PDB entry 1YR3 | X-ray diffraction, 3.20 A resolution | chains C and D of the 6 polymer chains in the assembly

# Chain C (and D)
Protein: Xanthosine phosphorylase
Organism: Escherichia coli
Notes: EC 2.4.2.-; chain D of this document is another copy of the same molecule, construct and numbering; everything in this record applies to it too
Reference sequence: P45563 (XAPA_ECOLI); residues 1-277 here = UniProt positions 1-277
Sequence (277 residues; each row starts with the number of its first residue):
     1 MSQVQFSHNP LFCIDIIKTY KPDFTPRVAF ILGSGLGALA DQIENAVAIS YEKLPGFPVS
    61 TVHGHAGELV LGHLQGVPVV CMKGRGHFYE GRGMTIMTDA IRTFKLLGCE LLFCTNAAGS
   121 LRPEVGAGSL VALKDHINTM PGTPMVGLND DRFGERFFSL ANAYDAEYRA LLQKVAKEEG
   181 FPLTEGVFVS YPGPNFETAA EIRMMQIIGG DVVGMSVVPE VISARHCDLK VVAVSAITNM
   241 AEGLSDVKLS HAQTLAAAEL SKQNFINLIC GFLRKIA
Not modelled in the structure: 1-4
Residues lining bound ligands: xanthine (XAN): Ala117, Ala118, Gly119, Tyr191, Phe196, Glu197, Val213, Gly214, Met215, Thr238, Asn239, Ala241, Leu249, Thr254
What the authors report for this chain:
  - self-association interface (contacts with another copy of this molecule); pairs are residue here / residue on that copy: Asp15-Lys53
  - binding site for sulfate ion: Ser34, Arg85, His87, Ser216
  - binding site for xanthine: Glu197 (proposed by the authors, not directly observed)
  - specificity-determining residues: Tyr191 (proposed by the authors, not directly observed)
  - binding site for xanthine: Phe196
  - mutagenesis - Y191L, N239D: abolished catalytic activity on Xao
  - mutagenesis - Y191L: abolished catalytic activity on Ado
  - mutagenesis - Y191L: decreased stability
  - mutagenesis - N239D: increased catalytic activity on Ado
  - specificity-determining residues: Asn239
  - mutagenesis - Y191L: abolished binding to Xao
  - mutagenesis - N239D: abolished catalytic activity on Ino
  - mutagenesis - N239D: abolished catalytic activity on Guo
  - mutagenesis - N239D: abolished binding to Guo

# How chain C and chain D interact
Contacting residue pairs (16):
  Phe12(C) - Glu52(D)
  Phe12(C) - Lys53(D)
  Phe12(C) - Pro55(D)  hydrophobic
  Asp15(C) - Ile16(D)
  Asp15(C) - Thr19(D)  hydrogen bond (backbone-side chain)
  Asp15(C) - Tyr20(D)  hydrogen bond
  Ile16(C) - Asp15(D)
  Ile16(C) - Ile16(D)  hydrophobic
  Lys18(C) - Thr19(D)
  Thr19(C) - Asp15(D)  hydrogen bond (side chain-backbone)
  Thr19(C) - Lys18(D)
  Thr19(C) - Thr19(D)  hydrogen bond
  Tyr20(C) - Asp15(D)  hydrogen bond
  Glu52(C) - Phe12(D)
  Lys53(C) - Phe12(D)
  Pro55(C) - Phe12(D)  hydrophobic
Interface residues without a listed pair, chain C (10 interface residues in all): Leu54

# In short
The interface between chain C and chain D involves 10 residues on one side and 9 on the other, with 5 hydrogen
bonds. Among the polar pairs are Asp15(C)-Thr19(D), Asp15(C)-Tyr20(D) and Thr19(C)-Thr19(D). From the paper: a
binding site for sulfate ion at Ser34(C), Arg85(C) and His87(C) among others; Y191L and N239D of chain C
abolish catalytic activity on Xao.
Both chains are Xanthosine phosphorylase (Escherichia coli). Entry 1YR3 (Escherichia coli purine nucleoside
phosphorylase II, the product of the xapA gene) was determined by X-ray diffraction (same publication as 1YQQ
and 1YQU).
